PDB entry 5U3I | X-ray diffraction, 1.95 A resolution | chains B and D of the 4 polymer chains in the assembly

== Chain B (and D) ==
Protein: Hemoglobin subunit beta
Source organism: Homo sapiens
Notes: chain D of this document is another copy of the same molecule, construct and numbering; everything in this record applies to it too
UniProt: P68871 (HBB_HUMAN); residues 1-146 here correspond to UniProt positions 2-147 (UniProt number = residue number + 1)
Sequence (146 residues; numbered 1 to 146; the number before each row is that of its first residue):
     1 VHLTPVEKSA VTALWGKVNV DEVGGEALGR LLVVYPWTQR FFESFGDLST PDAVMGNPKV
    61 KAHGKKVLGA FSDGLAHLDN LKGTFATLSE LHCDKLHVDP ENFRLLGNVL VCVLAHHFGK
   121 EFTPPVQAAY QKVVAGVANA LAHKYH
Construct notes: engineered mutation V6 (Glu7 in P68871)
Swiss-Prot annotation at these positions:
  - binding site ((2R)-2,3-bisphosphoglycerate): V1, H2, K82, H143
  - binding site (heme b): H63, H92
  - site: E7, K8 (Microbial infection: Cleavage), G25, E26 (Microbial infection: Cleavage), G29, R30 (Microbial infection: Cleavage), Y35, P36 (Microbial infection: Cleavage), W37, T38 (Microbial infection: Cleavage), F45, G46 (Microbial infection: Cleavage), D52, A53 (Microbial infection: Cleavage), G56, N57 (Microbial infection: Cleavage), K59 (Not glycated), F71, S72 (Microbial infection: Cleavage), G74, L75 (Microbial infection: Cleavage), K82 (Not glycated), T84, F85 (Microbial infection: Cleavage), H92, C93 (Microbial infection: Cleavage), K95 (Not glycated), R104, L105 (Microbial infection: Cleavage), L110, V111 (Microbial infection: Cleavage), G119, K120 (Microbial infection: Cleavage), F122, T123 (Microbial infection: Cleavage), A128, A129 (Microbial infection: Cleavage) and 2 more in UniProt
  - modified residue: V1 (N-acetylvaline), S9 (Phosphoserine), T12 (Phosphothreonine), S44 (Phosphoserine), T50 (Phosphothreonine), K59 (N6-acetyllysine), K82 (N6-acetyllysine), T87 (Phosphothreonine), C93 (S-nitrosocysteine), K144 (N6-acetyllysine)
  - glycosylation: V1 (N-linked (Glc) (glycation) valine), K8 (N-linked (Glc) (glycation) lysine), K17 (N-linked (Glc) (glycation) lysine), K66 (N-linked (Glc) (glycation) lysine), K120 (N-linked (Glc) (glycation) lysine), K144 (N-linked (Glc) (glycation) lysine)
Ion coordination: heme Fe near H92 (its only coordinating residue here)
Residues lining bound ligands:
  - carbon monoxide (CMO): F42, H63, V67, H92
  - heme (HEM): L31, T38, F41, F42, S44, H63, K66, V67, A70, F71, L88, L91, H92, L96, V98, N102, F103, L106, V137, L141

== Interface between chain B and chain D ==
Residue-residue contacts (7):
  K82(B) - H146(D)
  N139(B) - Y145(D)
  N139(B) - H146(D)  hydrogen bond (side chain-backbone)
  Y145(B) - N139(D)
  H146(B) - K82(D)  hydrogen bond (backbone-side chain)
  H146(B) - N139(D)
  H146(B) - H146(D)

== Overview ==
Chain B and chain D each contribute 4 residues to their interface; the contacts include 2 hydrogen bonds.
Among the polar pairs are N139(B)-H146(D) and H146(B)-K82(D). Bound to chain B: heme and carbon monoxide.
Chain B and chain D are both Hemoglobin subunit beta (Homo sapiens); the structure, CRYSTAL STRUCTURE OF
CARBONMONOXY HEMOGLOBIN S (LIGANDED SICKLE CELL HEMOGLOBIN) COMPLEXED WITH GBT compound 31, was determined by
X-ray diffraction (same publication as 5UFJ).
